7SKS - chains A and B; structure by X-ray diffraction, 2.54 A resolution.

Chain A (and B):
Name: Matrix protein
Source organism: Measles virus
Notes: chain B of this document is another copy of the same molecule, construct and numbering; everything in this record applies to it too
Reference sequence: Q9W850 (MATRX_MEASC); numbering as in UniProt (aligned over 2-335)
Chain sequence (376 residues; row label = number of the first residue in the row; numbers below 1 keep their minus sign (Met-40 is residue -40)):
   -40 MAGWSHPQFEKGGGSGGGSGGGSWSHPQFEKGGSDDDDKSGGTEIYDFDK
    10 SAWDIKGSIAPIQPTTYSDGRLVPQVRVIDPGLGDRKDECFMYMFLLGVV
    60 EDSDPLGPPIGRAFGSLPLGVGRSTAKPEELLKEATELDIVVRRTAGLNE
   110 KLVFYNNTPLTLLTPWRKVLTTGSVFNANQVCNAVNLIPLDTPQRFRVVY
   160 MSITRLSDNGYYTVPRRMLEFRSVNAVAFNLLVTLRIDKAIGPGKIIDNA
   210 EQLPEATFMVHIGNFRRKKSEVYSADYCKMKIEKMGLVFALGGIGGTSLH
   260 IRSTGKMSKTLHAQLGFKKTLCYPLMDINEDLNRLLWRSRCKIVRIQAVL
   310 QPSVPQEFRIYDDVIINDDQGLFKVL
Disordered / not traced: -40 to 31, 43-48, 198-212, 227-233, 273-277 (chain B: -40 to 31, 43-45, 167-169, 198-211, 228-229)
Sequence notes: initiating methionine (-40); expression tag (-39 to 1)

How chain A and chain B interact:
Residue-residue contacts (99; chain A residue first):
  Arg102(A) - Pro311(B)
  Arg102(A) - Phe317(B)  hydrogen bond (side chain-backbone)
  Arg102(A) - Tyr320(B)  hydrogen bond (side chain-backbone)
  Arg102(A) - Asp321(B)
  Arg102(A) - Asp322(B)  salt bridge
  Arg103(A) - Leu191(B)
  Arg103(A) - Thr216(B)  hydrogen bond
  Arg103(A) - Phe217(B)
  Arg103(A) - Met218(B)
  Arg103(A) - Gln310(B)  hydrogen bond (backbone-side chain)
  Thr104(A) - Asn189(B)
  Thr104(A) - Gln310(B)  hydrogen bond
  Thr104(A) - Phe317(B)
  Ala105(A) - Arg181(B)  hydrogen bond (backbone-side chain)
  Ala105(A) - Met218(B)  hydrophobic
  Gly106(A) - Leu178(B)
  Gly106(A) - Glu179(B)
  Gly106(A) - His220(B)
  Leu107(A) - Arg175(B)
  Leu107(A) - Leu178(B)
  Leu107(A) - Glu179(B)  hydrogen bond (backbone-side chain)
  Leu107(A) - Asp286(B)
  Leu107(A) - Ile287(B)
  Asn108(A) - Asp286(B)
  Asn108(A) - Ile287(B)
  Glu109(A) - Phe217(B)
  Glu109(A) - Met218(B)  hydrogen bond (side chain-backbone)
  Glu109(A) - Ile287(B)  hydrogen bond (backbone-backbone)
  Lys110(A) - Glu179(B)  salt bridge
  Lys110(A) - Arg181(B)
  Val112(A) - Phe317(B)  hydrophobic
  Tyr114(A) - Phe317(B)
  Tyr114(A) - Arg318(B)
  Asn115(A) - Arg318(B)  hydrogen bond (backbone-side chain)
  Asn116(A) - Arg318(B)  hydrogen bond
  Leu129(A) - Arg318(B)
  Thr130(A) - Arg318(B)  hydrogen bond (backbone-side chain)
  Thr131(A) - Gln315(B)
  Gly132(A) - Pro314(B)
  Ser133(A) - Pro314(B)
  Val134(A) - Pro314(B)  hydrophobic
  Asn138(A) - Asn288(B)  hydrogen bond
  Asn138(A) - Glu289(B)
  Val144(A) - Asn288(B)
  Asn145(A) - Thr216(B)  hydrogen bond (backbone-side chain)
  Leu149(A) - Met218(B)  hydrophobic
  Leu149(A) - Ile324(B)
  Asp150(A) - Ile324(B)
  Arg175(A) - Leu107(B)
  Leu178(A) - Gly106(B)
  Leu178(A) - Leu107(B)
  Glu179(A) - Gly106(B)
  Glu179(A) - Leu107(B)  hydrogen bond (side chain-backbone)
  Glu179(A) - Lys110(B)  salt bridge
  Arg181(A) - Ala105(B)  hydrogen bond (side chain-backbone)
  Arg181(A) - Lys110(B)
  Asn189(A) - Thr104(B)
  Leu191(A) - Arg103(B)
  Thr216(A) - Arg103(B)  hydrogen bond
  Thr216(A) - Asn145(B)  hydrogen bond (side chain-backbone)
  Phe217(A) - Arg103(B)
  Phe217(A) - Glu109(B)
  Met218(A) - Arg103(B)
  Met218(A) - Ala105(B)  hydrophobic
  Met218(A) - Glu109(B)  hydrogen bond (backbone-side chain)
  His220(A) - Gly106(B)
  Asp286(A) - Leu107(B)
  Asp286(A) - Asn108(B)
  Ile287(A) - Leu107(B)
  Ile287(A) - Asn108(B)
  Ile287(A) - Glu109(B)  hydrogen bond (backbone-backbone)
  Asn288(A) - Asn138(B)  hydrogen bond
  Asn288(A) - Val144(B)
  Glu289(A) - Asn138(B)
  Glu289(A) - Glu289(B)
  Asp290(A) - Asp290(B)
  Asp290(A) - Arg293(B)  salt bridge
  Arg293(A) - Asp290(B)  salt bridge
  Gln310(A) - Arg103(B)  hydrogen bond (side chain-backbone)
  Gln310(A) - Thr104(B)  hydrogen bond
  Pro311(A) - Arg102(B)
  Pro314(A) - Gly132(B)
  Pro314(A) - Val134(B)  hydrophobic
  Gln315(A) - Thr131(B)
  Phe317(A) - Arg102(B)  hydrogen bond (backbone-side chain)
  Phe317(A) - Thr104(B)
  Phe317(A) - Val112(B)  hydrophobic
  Phe317(A) - Tyr114(B)
  Arg318(A) - Tyr114(B)
  Arg318(A) - Asn115(B)  hydrogen bond (side chain-backbone)
  Arg318(A) - Asn116(B)  hydrogen bond
  Arg318(A) - Leu129(B)
  Arg318(A) - Thr130(B)  hydrogen bond (side chain-backbone)
  Tyr320(A) - Arg102(B)  hydrogen bond (backbone-side chain)
  Asp321(A) - Arg102(B)
  Asp322(A) - Arg102(B)  salt bridge
  Asp322(A) - Leu149(B)
  Ile324(A) - Leu149(B)
  Ile324(A) - Asp150(B)
Interface residues without a listed pair, chain A (53 interface residues in all): Val219, Leu291, Val308
Interface residues without a listed pair, chain B (53 interface residues in all): Ser133, Val219, Leu291, Val308

In short:
Chain A and chain B each contribute 53 residues to their interface; the contacts include 28 hydrogen bonds and
6 salt bridges. Polar contacts include Arg102(A)-Asp322(B), Lys110(A)-Glu179(B) and Asp290(A)-Arg293(B).
Both chains are Matrix protein (Measles virus). Entry 7SKS (Crystal structure of measles virus matrix protein)
was determined by X-ray diffraction (same publication as 7SKU).
